2YDI - chain A; structure by X-ray diffraction, 1.60 A resolution.

Chain A:
Molecule: Serine/threonine-protein kinase CHK1
Organism: Homo sapiens
Notes: EC 2.7.11.1; fragment: chk1kd, residues 1-289
UniProt: O14757 (CHK1_HUMAN); residue numbers follow UniProt; this construct covers 1-289
Sequence (289 residues; numbered 1 to 289; the number before each row is that of its first residue):
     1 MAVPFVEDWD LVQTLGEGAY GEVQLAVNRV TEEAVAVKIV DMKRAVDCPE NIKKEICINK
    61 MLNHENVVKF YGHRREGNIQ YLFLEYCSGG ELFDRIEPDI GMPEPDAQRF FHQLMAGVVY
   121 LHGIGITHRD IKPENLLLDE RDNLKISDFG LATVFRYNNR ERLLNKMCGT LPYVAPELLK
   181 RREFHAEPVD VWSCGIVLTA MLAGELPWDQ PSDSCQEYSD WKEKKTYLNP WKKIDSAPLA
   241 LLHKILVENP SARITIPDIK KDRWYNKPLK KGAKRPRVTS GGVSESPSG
Not modelled in the structure: 1, 282-289
Small-molecule neighbours: YDI (5-[4-(2-dimethylaminoethyloxy)phenyl]-2-ureido-thiophene-3-carboxamide): Leu15, Gly16, Val23, Ala36, Val68, Leu84, Glu85, Tyr86, Cys87, Ser88, Gly89, Gly90, Leu137, Ser147
Curated features (UniProtKB/Swiss-Prot):
  - active site: Asp130 (Proton acceptor)
  - binding site (ATP): Leu15 to Val23, Lys38
  - modified residue (Phosphoserine): Ser280, Ser286
  - cross-link: Lys132 (Glycyl lysine isopeptide (Lys-Gly) (interchain with G-Cter in ubiquitin))
  - mutagenesis: Lys38 (K38R: Abolishes kinase activity), Asp130 (D130A: Abolishes kinase activity), Lys132 (K132R: Strong reduction of chromatin-associated CHK1 ubiquitination)

Overview:
Ligands of chain A: compound YDI. Curated annotation (UniProt) lists active-site residue Asp130, 10
ATP-binding residues and 3 mutagenesis sites.
Chain A is Serine/threonine-protein kinase CHK1 (Homo sapiens); the structure, Discovery of Checkpoint Kinase
Inhibitor AZD7762 by Structure Based Design and Optimization of Thiophene Carboxamide Ureas, was determined by
X-ray diffraction together with 2YDK, 2YDJ and 3PZE from the same study.
